Entry 1ZVJ (X-ray diffraction, 2.03 A resolution); this record covers chain A.

Chain A:
Molecule: kumamolisin-As
Source organism: Alicyclobacillus sendaiensis
UniProtKB: Q8GB88 (Q8GB88_9BACL); residues 1-364 here correspond to UniProt positions 190-553 (UniProt number = residue number + 189)
Sequence (364 residues; each row starts with the number of its first residue):
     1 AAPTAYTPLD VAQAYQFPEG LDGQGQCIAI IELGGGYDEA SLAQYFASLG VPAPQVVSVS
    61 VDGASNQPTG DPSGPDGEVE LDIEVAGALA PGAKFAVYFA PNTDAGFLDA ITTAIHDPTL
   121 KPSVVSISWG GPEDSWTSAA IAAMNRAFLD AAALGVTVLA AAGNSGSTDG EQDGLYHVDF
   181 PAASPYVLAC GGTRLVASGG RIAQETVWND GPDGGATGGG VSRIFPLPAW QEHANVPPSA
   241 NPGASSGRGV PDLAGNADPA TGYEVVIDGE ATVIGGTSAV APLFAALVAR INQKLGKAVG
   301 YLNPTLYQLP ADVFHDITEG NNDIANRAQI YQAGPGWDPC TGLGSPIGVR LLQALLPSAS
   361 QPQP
Disordered / not traced: 1-3, 359-364
Construct notes: engineered mutation Asn-164 (Asp353 in Q8GB88)
From the paper describing this entry:
  - catalytic residues: Glu-78, Asp-82, Ser-278 (citing earlier work)
  - mutagenesis - D164N: decreased catalytic activity
  - mutagenesis - E78A/D164N, E78Q/D164N: abolished catalytic activity
  - contacts within the chain: Glu-78/Asp-82 (hydrogen bond), Asn-164/Ser-278 (hydrogen bond), Glu-78/Ser-278 (hydrogen bond)
  - catalytic residues: Asn-164 (proposed by the authors, not directly observed)

In short:
From the paper: catalytic residues Glu-78, Asp-82 and Ser-278 among others; E78A/D164N and E78Q/D164N abolish
catalytic activity.
Chain A is kumamolisin-As (Alicyclobacillus sendaiensis); the structure, Structure of Kumamolisin-AS mutant,
D164N, was determined by X-ray diffraction together with 1ZVK from the same study.
